PDB entry 4F3Z | X-ray diffraction, 3.20 A resolution | chains C and E of the 6 polymer chains in the assembly

== Chain C ==
Protein: Hemagglutinin
Organism: Influenza A virus
Notes: fragment: ha1
UniProt: Q8QT89 (Q8QT89_9INFA); the construct lacks a stretch of the UniProt sequence and is renumbered around it, so the offset changes along the chain: 11-55 = UniProt 18-62; 56-83 = UniProt 64-91; 84-90 = UniProt 93-99; 91-116 = UniProt 101-126; 3 more segments
Chain sequence (329 residues; numbered 9 to 329 plus 21 insertion-coded residues; 13 numbers in that range are skipped by the numbering (no residue carries them; nothing is unmodelled there); the number before each row is that of its first residue; a row labelled like 116A-116C holds insertion residues (116A, then the next letters in order)):
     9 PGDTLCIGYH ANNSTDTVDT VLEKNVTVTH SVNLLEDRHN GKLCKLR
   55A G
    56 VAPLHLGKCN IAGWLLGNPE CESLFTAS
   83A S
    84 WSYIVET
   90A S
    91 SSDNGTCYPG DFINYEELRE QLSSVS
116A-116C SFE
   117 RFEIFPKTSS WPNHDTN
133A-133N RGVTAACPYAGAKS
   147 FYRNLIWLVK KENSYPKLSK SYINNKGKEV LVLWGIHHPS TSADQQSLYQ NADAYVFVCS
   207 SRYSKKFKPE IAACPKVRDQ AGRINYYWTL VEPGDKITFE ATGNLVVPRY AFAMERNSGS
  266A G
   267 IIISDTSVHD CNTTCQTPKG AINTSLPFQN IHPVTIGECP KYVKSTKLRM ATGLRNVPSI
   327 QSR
Disordered / not traced: 78-81, 133A-133N, 221-226, 326-329
Differences from the reference sequence: expression tag (9-10); engineered mutation Cys-205 (Gly219 in Q8QT89), Cys-220 (Arg234 in Q8QT89)
Disulfide bonds: Cys-52/Cys-277, Cys-64/Cys-76, Cys-281/Cys-305
Glycans and other covalent adducts: N-acetylglucosamine (NAG) linked to Asn-94
What the authors report for this chain:
  - mutagenesis - G205C/R220C: increased stability (proposed by the authors, not directly observed)

== Chain E ==
Protein: Hemagglutinin
Organism: Influenza A virus
Notes: fragment: ha1
UniProt: Q8QT89 (Q8QT89_9INFA); the construct lacks a stretch of the UniProt sequence, so the offset changes along the chain: 11-55 = UniProt 18-62; 56-83 = UniProt 64-91; 84-90 = UniProt 93-99; 91-116 = UniProt 101-126; 3 more segments
Chain sequence (329 residues; numbered 9 to 329 plus 8 insertion-coded residues; the number before each row is that of its first residue; a row labelled like 116A-116C holds insertion residues (116A, then the next letters in order)):
     9 PGDTLCIGYH ANNSTDTVDT VLEKNVTVTH SVNLLEDRHN GKLCKLR
   55A G
    56 VAPLHLGKCN IAGWLLGNPE CESLFTAS
   83A S
    84 WSYIVET
   90A S
    91 SSDNGTCYPG DFINYEELRE QLSSVS
116A-116C SFE
   117 RFEIFPKTSS WPNHDTN
  133A R
   134 GVTAACPYAG AKSFYRNLIW LVKKENSYPK LSKSYINNKG KEVLVLWGIH HPSTSADQQS
   194 LYQNADAYVF VCSSRYSKKF KPEIAACPKV RDQAGRINYY WTLVEPGDKI TFEATGNLVV
   254 PRYAFAMERN SGS
  266A G
   267 IIISDTSVHD CNTTCQTPKG AINTSLPFQN IHPVTIGECP KYVKSTKLRM ATGLRNVPSI
   327 QSR
Disordered / not traced: 9-10, 79-81, 326-329
Differences from the reference sequence: expression tag (9-10); engineered mutation Cys-205 (Gly219 in Q8QT89), Cys-220 (Arg234 in Q8QT89)
Disulfide bonds: Cys-52/Cys-277, Cys-64/Cys-76, Cys-97/Cys-139, Cys-281/Cys-305
What the authors report for this chain:
  - mutagenesis - G205C/R220C: increased stability (proposed by the authors, not directly observed)

== How chain C and chain E interact ==
Pairs across the interface (6):
  Ile-217(C) with Lys-212(E)
  Ala-218(C) with Phe-203(E), hydrophobic
  Ala-219(C) with Cys-205(E)
  Cys-220(C) with Cys-205(E), disulfide
  Arg-229(C) with Arg-208(E); Ser-210(E)
Interface residues without a listed pair, chain C (7 interface residues in all): Asp-101, Glu-216
Interface residues without a listed pair, chain E (6 interface residues in all): Ser-206
Cross-chain cystine bridges: Cys-220(C)/Cys-205(E)

== In short ==
The interface between chain C and chain E involves 7 residues on one side and 6 on the other, with 1 disulfide
bond. Covalently linked N-acetylglucosamine: at Asn-94(C). From the paper: G205C/R220C of chain C increase
stability; G205C/R220C of chain E increase stability.
Chain C and chain E are both Hemagglutinin (Influenza A virus); the structure, Crystal structure of a swine
H1N2 influenza virus hemagglutinin, was determined by X-ray diffraction.
